PDB entry 7QRS | X-ray diffraction, 1.77 A resolution | chains A and D

== Chain A ==
Protein: Protein scribble homolog
From: Homo sapiens
UniProtKB: Q14160 (SCRIB_HUMAN); residue numbers follow UniProt; this construct covers 700-816
Chain sequence (117 residues; row label = number of the first residue in the row):
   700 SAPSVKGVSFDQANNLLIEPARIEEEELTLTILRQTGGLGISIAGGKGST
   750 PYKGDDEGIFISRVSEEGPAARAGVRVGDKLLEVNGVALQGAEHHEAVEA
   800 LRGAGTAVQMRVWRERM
Not modelled in the structure: 700-713
Swiss-Prot annotation at these positions:
  - modified residue (Phosphoserine): Ser-708, Ser-764
  - mutagenesis: Leu-738 to Gly-739 (Alters interaction with LPP), Leu-738 (L738R: Loss of anti-proliferative activity)

== Chain D ==
Protein: Protein Tax-1
From: Human T-cell leukemia virus type I
UniProtKB: P14079 (TAX_HTL1C); residues 93-100 here correspond to UniProt positions 346-353 (UniProt number = residue number + 253)
Chain sequence (8 residues; numbered 93 to 100; the number before each row is that of its first residue):
    93 KHFRETEV
Swiss-Prot annotation at these positions:
  - motif: Glu-97 to Val-100 (PDZ-binding)

== Chain A / chain D interface ==
Residue-residue contacts (29):
  Gly-737(A) with Val-100(D)
  Leu-738(A) with Val-100(D), hydrogen bond (backbone-backbone)
  Gly-739(A) with Val-100(D), hydrogen bond (backbone-backbone)
  Ile-740(A) with Glu-99(D); Val-100(D), hydrogen bond (backbone-backbone)
  Ser-741(A) with Glu-97(D); Thr-98(D); Glu-99(D)
  Ile-742(A) with Arg-96(D); Glu-97(D); Thr-98(D), hydrogen bond (backbone-backbone)
  Ala-743(A) with Phe-95(D), hydrophobic; Arg-96(D)
  Gly-744(A) with Arg-96(D), hydrogen bond (backbone-backbone)
  Gly-747(A) with Lys-93(D)
  Ser-748(A) with Lys-93(D); His-94(D); Arg-96(D)
  Thr-749(A) with Lys-93(D); His-94(D), hydrogen bond (backbone-backbone); Phe-95(D), hydrogen bond (side chain-backbone)
  Ser-761(A) with Glu-97(D), hydrogen bond
  Arg-762(A) with Glu-97(D), salt bridge
  His-793(A) with Arg-96(D), hydrogen bond (side chain-backbone); Glu-97(D); Thr-98(D), hydrogen bond
  Val-797(A) with Thr-98(D)
  Leu-800(A) with Val-100(D), hydrophobic
  Arg-801(A) with Thr-98(D)
Other interface residues (no listed pair), chain A (19 interface residues in all): Tyr-751, Ser-764

== Summary ==
19 residues of chain A and 8 residues of chain D are in contact, with 10 hydrogen bonds and 1 salt bridge.
Polar pairs include Arg-762(A)/Glu-97(D), Leu-738(A)/Val-100(D) and Thr-749(A)/Phe-95(D). UniProt lists 2
mutagenesis sites on chain A.
Here chain A is Protein scribble homolog (Homo sapiens) and chain D is Protein Tax-1 (Human T-cell leukemia
virus type I). Entry 7QRS (Structural insight into the Scribble PDZ domains interaction with the oncogenic
Human T-cell lymphotrophic virus-1 (HTLV-1) ...) was determined by X-ray diffraction (same publication as 7QRT
and 7QS8).
